PDB entry 7D3Y | X-ray diffraction, 3.11 A resolution | chains C and E of the 5 polymer chains in the assembly

[Chain C (and E)]
Name: Protein PHOSPHATE STARVATION RESPONSE 2
Source organism: Oryza sativa subsp. japonica
Notes: chain E of this document is another copy of the same molecule, construct and numbering; everything in this record applies to it too
UniProtKB: Q6Z156 (PHR2_ORYSJ); residues 225-362 here = UniProt positions 225-362
Amino-acid sequence (148 residues; each row starts with the number of its first residue):
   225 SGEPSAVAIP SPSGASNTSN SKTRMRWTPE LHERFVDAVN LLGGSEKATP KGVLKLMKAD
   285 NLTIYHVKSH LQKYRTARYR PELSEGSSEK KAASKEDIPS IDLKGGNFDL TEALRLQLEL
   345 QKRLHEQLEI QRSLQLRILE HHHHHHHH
Not modelled in the structure: 225-247, 310-329, 371-372 (chain E: 225-329, 365-372)
Sequence notes: expression tag (363-372)
UniProt features mapped onto this chain:
  - DNA-binding region: Pro274 to Arg299 (H-T-H motif)

[Interface between chain C and chain E]
Pairs across the interface - 28 pairs, chain C then chain E:
  Ala337(C) with Leu360(E); Glu364(E)
  Leu340(C) with Arg356(E)
  Gln341(C) with Leu360(E); Arg361(E)
  Leu344(C) with Arg356(E)
  Gln345(C) with Arg361(E)
  Arg347(C) with Glu353(E)
  Leu348(C) with Glu350(E); Glu353(E), hydrogen bond (backbone-side chain); Ile354(E), hydrophobic
  Gln351(C) with Lys346(E), hydrogen bond; Glu350(E); Glu353(E)
  Leu352(C) with Glu350(E)
  Ile354(C) with Lys346(E)
  Gln355(C) with Glu343(E), hydrogen bond; Lys346(E); Glu350(E)
  Leu358(C) with Arg339(E); Leu342(E), hydrophobic
  Gln359(C) with Glu343(E)
  Arg361(C) with Arg339(E)
  Ile362(C) with Arg339(E)
  His365(C) with Phe332(E); Glu336(E), salt bridge
  His366(C) with Glu336(E), salt bridge
  His369(C) with Phe332(E)
Other interface residues (no listed pair), chain E (14 interface residues in all): Leu340

[Overview]
The interface between chain C and chain E involves 18 residues on one side and 14 on the other, with 3
hydrogen bonds and 2 salt bridges. Among the polar pairs are His365(C)-Glu336(E), His366(C)-Glu336(E) and
Leu348(C)-Glu353(E).
Both chains are Protein PHOSPHATE STARVATION RESPONSE 2 (Oryza sativa subsp. japonica). Entry 7D3Y (Crystal
structure of the osPHR2-osSPX2 complex) was determined by X-ray diffraction.
